Entry 4H32 (X-ray diffraction, 2.70 A resolution); this record covers chains B and C of the 6 polymer chains in the assembly.

# Chain B
Molecule: Hemagglutinin
Source organism: Influenza A virus
UniProt: H6QM93 (H6QM93_9INFA); residues 335-505 here correspond to UniProt positions 349-519 (UniProt number = residue number + 14)
Amino-acid sequence (171 residues; each row starts with the number of its first residue):
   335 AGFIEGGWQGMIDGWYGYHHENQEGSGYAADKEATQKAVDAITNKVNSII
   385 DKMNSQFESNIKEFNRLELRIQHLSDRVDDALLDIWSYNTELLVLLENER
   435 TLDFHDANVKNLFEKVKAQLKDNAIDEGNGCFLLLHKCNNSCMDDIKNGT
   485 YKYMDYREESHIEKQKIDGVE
Unresolved in the structure: 335-337
Cystine bridges: Cys472-Cys476
Sequence notes: conflict Glu505 (Lys519 in H6QM93)

# Chain C
Molecule: Hemagglutinin
Source organism: Influenza A virus
UniProt: H6QM93 (H6QM93_9INFA); residues 5-323 here correspond to UniProt positions 19-337 (UniProt number = residue number + 14)
Amino-acid sequence (320 residues; row label = number of the first residue in the row):
     4 QDRICIGYQANQNNQTVNTLLEQNVPVTGAQEILETNHNGKLCSLNGVPP
    54 LDLQSCTLAGWLLGNPNCDNLLEAEEWSYIKINENAPDDLCFPGNFENLQ
   104 DLLLEMSGVQNFTKVKLFNPQSMTGVTTNNVDQTCPFEGKPSFYRNLNWI
   154 QGNSGLPFNIEIKNPTSNPLLLLWGIHNTKDAAQQRNLYGNDYSYTIFNF
   204 GEKSEEFRPDIGQRDEIKAHQDRIDYYWGSLPAQSTLRIESTGNLIAPEY
   254 GFYYKRKEGKGGLMKSKLPISDCSTKCQTPLGALNSTLPFQNVHQQTIGN
   304 CPKYVKATSLMLATGLRNNP
Cystine bridges: Cys46-Cys276, Cys59-Cys71, Cys94-Cys138, Cys280-Cys304
Covalently attached groups: N-acetylglucosamine (NAG) linked to Asn114
Sequence notes: expression tag (4)

# Chain B / chain C interface
Residue-residue contacts - 11 pairs, chain B then chain C:
  Ala375(B) with Leu24(C)
  Asn378(B) with Thr22(C); Leu23(C), hydrogen bond (side chain-backbone); Leu24(C), hydrogen bond (side chain-backbone); Glu25(C); Gln26(C)
  Lys379(B) with Leu23(C), hydrogen bond (backbone-backbone); Leu24(C)
  Ser382(B) with Leu23(C)
  Glu431(B) with Leu23(C)
  Phe438(B) with Leu24(C), hydrophobic

# In short
The interface between chain B and chain C involves 6 residues on one side and 5 on the other; the contacts
include 3 hydrogen bonds. Polar contacts include Asn378(B)-Leu23(C), Asn378(B)-Leu24(C) and
Lys379(B)-Leu23(C). N-acetylglucosamine is covalently linked to Asn114(C).
Chain B is Hemagglutinin and chain C is Hemagglutinin, both from Influenza A virus; the structure, The crystal
structure of the hemagglutinin H17 derived the bat influenza A virus, was determined by X-ray diffraction.
